Entry 5FPX (X-ray diffraction, 1.50 A resolution); this record covers chains A and B of the 4 polymer chains in the assembly.

# Chain A (and B)
Protein: Pectin degradation protein
Source organism: Yersinia enterocolitica
Notes: chain B of this document is another copy of the same molecule, construct and numbering; everything in this record applies to it too
UniProtKB: A1JMF7 (A1JMF7_YERE8); numbering as in UniProt (aligned over 2-110)
Chain sequence (113 residues; numbered -2 to 110; the number before each row is that of its first residue; numbers below 1 keep their minus sign (His-2 is residue -2)):
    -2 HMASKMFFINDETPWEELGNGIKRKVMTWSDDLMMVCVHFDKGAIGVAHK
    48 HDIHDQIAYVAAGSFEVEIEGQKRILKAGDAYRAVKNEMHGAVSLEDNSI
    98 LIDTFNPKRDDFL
Not modelled in the structure: -2, 105-110 (chain B: 105-110)
Differences from the reference sequence: expression tag (-2 to 1)
Ion coordination: Ni2+: His46, His48, Gln53, His87 (shared with 1 residue of chain E)
What the authors report for this chain:
  - mutagenesis - D100A, F102A, R106A: abolished catalytic activity
  - mutagenesis - R21A, F37A, F109A: decreased catalytic activity
  - mutagenesis - R71A, Y79A: unchanged catalytic activity
  - catalytic residues: Asp100, Arg106 (proposed by the authors, not directly observed)

# How chain A and chain B interact
Contacting residue pairs (83):
  Ser1(A) - Arg80(B)  hydrogen bond
  Lys2(A) - Arg80(B)  hydrogen bond (backbone-side chain)
  Met3(A) - Ile66(B)  hydrophobic
  Met3(A) - Gln69(B)
  Met3(A) - Tyr79(B)
  Met3(A) - Arg80(B)  hydrogen bond (backbone-backbone)
  Phe4(A) - Val64(B)
  Phe4(A) - Ile66(B)  hydrophobic
  Phe4(A) - Gln69(B)
  Phe4(A) - Arg71(B)
  Phe4(A) - Ala78(B)
  Phe5(A) - Gly76(B)
  Phe5(A) - Asp77(B)
  Phe5(A) - Ala78(B)  hydrogen bond (backbone-backbone)
  Ile6(A) - Leu73(B)  hydrophobic
  Ile6(A) - Asp77(B)
  Asn7(A) - Gly76(B)
  Asn7(A) - Asp77(B)  hydrogen bond (backbone-side chain)
  Asp8(A) - Lys74(B)  salt bridge
  Met24(A) - Tyr56(B)  hydrophobic
  Met24(A) - Ala78(B)  hydrophobic
  Thr25(A) - Ile54(B)
  Thr25(A) - Arg80(B)
  Trp26(A) - Ile54(B)  hydrophobic
  Trp26(A) - Arg80(B)
  Ser27(A) - Asp52(B)  hydrogen bond
  Ser27(A) - Val82(B)
  Asp29(A) - Asp52(B)
  Asp29(A) - Lys83(B)  salt bridge
  Asp29(A) - Asn103(B)  hydrogen bond (backbone-side chain)
  Leu30(A) - Leu30(B)  hydrophobic
  Leu30(A) - Asp52(B)
  Leu30(A) - Ile54(B)
  Leu30(A) - Thr101(B)
  Leu30(A) - Phe102(B)  hydrophobic
  Leu30(A) - Asn103(B)
  Met32(A) - Ile54(B)  hydrophobic
  Met32(A) - Tyr56(B)  hydrophobic
  Met32(A) - Thr101(B)
  Asp52(A) - Ser27(B)  hydrogen bond
  Asp52(A) - Asp29(B)
  Asp52(A) - Leu30(B)
  Ile54(A) - Thr25(B)
  Ile54(A) - Trp26(B)  hydrophobic
  Ile54(A) - Leu30(B)
  Ile54(A) - Met32(B)  hydrophobic
  Tyr56(A) - Met24(B)  hydrophobic
  Tyr56(A) - Met32(B)  hydrophobic
  Tyr56(A) - Tyr56(B)  hydrophobic
  Tyr56(A) - Ala58(B)
  Tyr56(A) - Ile99(B)  hydrophobic
  Ala58(A) - Tyr56(B)
  Val64(A) - Phe4(B)
  Ile66(A) - Met3(B)  hydrophobic
  Ile66(A) - Phe4(B)  hydrophobic
  Gln69(A) - Met3(B)
  Gln69(A) - Phe4(B)
  Arg71(A) - Phe4(B)
  Leu73(A) - Ile6(B)  hydrophobic
  Lys74(A) - Asp8(B)  salt bridge
  Gly76(A) - Phe5(B)
  Gly76(A) - Asn7(B)
  Asp77(A) - Phe5(B)
  Asp77(A) - Ile6(B)
  Asp77(A) - Asn7(B)  hydrogen bond (side chain-backbone)
  Ala78(A) - Phe4(B)
  Ala78(A) - Phe5(B)  hydrogen bond (backbone-backbone)
  Ala78(A) - Met24(B)  hydrophobic
  Tyr79(A) - Met3(B)
  Arg80(A) - Ser1(B)  hydrogen bond
  Arg80(A) - Lys2(B)  hydrogen bond (side chain-backbone)
  Arg80(A) - Met3(B)  hydrogen bond (backbone-backbone)
  Arg80(A) - Thr25(B)
  Arg80(A) - Trp26(B)
  Val82(A) - Ser27(B)
  Lys83(A) - Asp29(B)  salt bridge
  Ile99(A) - Tyr56(B)  hydrophobic
  Thr101(A) - Leu30(B)
  Thr101(A) - Met32(B)
  Thr101(A) - Thr101(B)
  Phe102(A) - Leu30(B)  hydrophobic
  Asn103(A) - Asp29(B)  hydrogen bond
  Asn103(A) - Asn103(B)
Other interface residues (no listed pair), chain A (41 interface residues in all): Asp28, Met31, Gln53, Ala55, Lys70
Other interface residues (no listed pair), chain B (41 interface residues in all): Asp28, Met31, Gln53, Ala55, Lys70

# Overview
The chain A/chain B interface involves 41 residues from each chain, with 14 hydrogen bonds and 4 salt bridges.
Polar pairs include Asp8(A)-Lys74(B), Asp29(A)-Lys83(B) and Ser1(A)-Arg80(B). His46(A), His48(A), Gln53(A) and
His87(A) coordinate Ni2+. The paper reports catalytic residues Asp100(A) and Arg106(A); D100A, F102A and R106A
of chain A abolish catalytic activity; 8 substitutions were tested in all.
Both chains are Pectin degradation protein (Yersinia enterocolitica). Entry 5FPX (The structure of KdgF from
Yersinia enterocolitica) was determined by X-ray diffraction, deposited together with 5FPZ and 5FQ0.
